4EWW - chains A and B of the 4 polymer chains in the assembly; structure by X-ray diffraction, 2.30 A resolution.

Chain A:
Molecule: Insulin A chain
From: Homo sapiens
Reference sequence: P01308 (INS_HUMAN); residues 1-21 here correspond to UniProt positions 90-110 (UniProt number = residue number + 89)
Chain sequence (21 residues; each row starts with the number of its first residue):
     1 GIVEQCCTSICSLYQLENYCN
Cystine bridges: C6-C11

Chain B:
Molecule: Insulin B chain
From: Homo sapiens
Reference sequence: P01308 (INS_HUMAN); residues 1-30 here correspond to UniProt positions 25-54 (UniProt number = residue number + 24)
Chain sequence (30 residues; row label = number of the first residue in the row):
     1 FVNQHLCGSHLVEALYLVCGERGFFYTPKT
Bound ions: Zn2+ near H10 (its only coordinating residue here)

How chain A and chain B interact:
Inter-chain disulfides: C7(A)-C7(B), C20(A)-C19(B)
Contacting residue pairs - 44 pairs, chain A then chain B:
  G1(A) - T30(B)  hydrogen bond (backbone-side chain)
  I2(A) - L11(B)  hydrophobic
  I2(A) - L15(B)  hydrophobic
  V3(A) - P28(B)  hydrophobic
  E4(A) - T30(B)
  C6(A) - Q4(B)
  C6(A) - H5(B)
  C6(A) - L6(B)  hydrogen bond (backbone-backbone)
  C6(A) - L11(B)  hydrophobic
  C7(A) - H5(B)  hydrogen bond (backbone-side chain)
  C7(A) - L6(B)  hydrogen bond (backbone-backbone)
  C7(A) - C7(B)  disulfide
  T8(A) - H5(B)
  S9(A) - H5(B)  hydrogen bond (backbone-side chain)
  I10(A) - N3(B)
  I10(A) - Q4(B)
  I10(A) - H5(B)
  C11(A) - N3(B)
  C11(A) - Q4(B)  hydrogen bond (backbone-backbone)
  S12(A) - V2(B)
  S12(A) - N3(B)
  L13(A) - F1(B)  hydrophobic
  L13(A) - V2(B)
  L13(A) - V18(B)
  Y14(A) - F1(B)  hydrophobic
  L16(A) - L11(B)  hydrophobic
  L16(A) - A14(B)  hydrophobic
  L16(A) - L15(B)
  L16(A) - V18(B)  hydrophobic
  E17(A) - V18(B)
  E17(A) - R22(B)  salt bridge
  N18(A) - F25(B)
  Y19(A) - L15(B)  hydrophobic
  Y19(A) - F24(B)
  Y19(A) - F25(B)  hydrogen bond (backbone-backbone)
  C20(A) - V18(B)  hydrophobic
  C20(A) - C19(B)  disulfide
  C20(A) - R22(B)
  C20(A) - G23(B)
  C20(A) - F25(B)
  N21(A) - R22(B)  hydrogen bond (backbone-side chain)
  N21(A) - G23(B)  hydrogen bond (backbone-backbone)
  N21(A) - F24(B)
  N21(A) - F25(B)
Also at the interface, not in a pair above, chain A (20 interface residues in all): Q15
Also at the interface, not in a pair above, chain B (20 interface residues in all): Y26, T27

In short:
Chain A and chain B each contribute 20 residues to their interface; the contacts include 2 disulfide bonds, 9
hydrogen bonds and 1 salt bridge. Polar contacts include E17(A)-R22(B), G1(A)-T30(B) and C7(A)-H5(B).
Chain A is Insulin A chain and chain B is Insulin B chain, both from Homo sapiens; the structure, Human
Insulin, was determined by X-ray diffraction, deposited together with 4EWX, 4EWZ, 4EX0, 4EX1, 4EXX, 4EY1 and
17 further entries.
